PDB entry 1CF9 | X-ray diffraction, 1.80 A resolution | chains A and D of the 4 polymer chains in the assembly

[Chain A (and D)]
Name: Protein (CATALASE hpii)
Organism: Escherichia coli
Notes: EC 1.11.1.6; chain D of this document is another copy of the same molecule, construct and numbering; everything in this record applies to it too
UniProtKB: P21179 (CATE_ECOLI); residue numbers follow UniProt; this construct covers 27-753
Amino-acid sequence (753 residues; numbered 1 to 753; the number before each row is that of its first residue):
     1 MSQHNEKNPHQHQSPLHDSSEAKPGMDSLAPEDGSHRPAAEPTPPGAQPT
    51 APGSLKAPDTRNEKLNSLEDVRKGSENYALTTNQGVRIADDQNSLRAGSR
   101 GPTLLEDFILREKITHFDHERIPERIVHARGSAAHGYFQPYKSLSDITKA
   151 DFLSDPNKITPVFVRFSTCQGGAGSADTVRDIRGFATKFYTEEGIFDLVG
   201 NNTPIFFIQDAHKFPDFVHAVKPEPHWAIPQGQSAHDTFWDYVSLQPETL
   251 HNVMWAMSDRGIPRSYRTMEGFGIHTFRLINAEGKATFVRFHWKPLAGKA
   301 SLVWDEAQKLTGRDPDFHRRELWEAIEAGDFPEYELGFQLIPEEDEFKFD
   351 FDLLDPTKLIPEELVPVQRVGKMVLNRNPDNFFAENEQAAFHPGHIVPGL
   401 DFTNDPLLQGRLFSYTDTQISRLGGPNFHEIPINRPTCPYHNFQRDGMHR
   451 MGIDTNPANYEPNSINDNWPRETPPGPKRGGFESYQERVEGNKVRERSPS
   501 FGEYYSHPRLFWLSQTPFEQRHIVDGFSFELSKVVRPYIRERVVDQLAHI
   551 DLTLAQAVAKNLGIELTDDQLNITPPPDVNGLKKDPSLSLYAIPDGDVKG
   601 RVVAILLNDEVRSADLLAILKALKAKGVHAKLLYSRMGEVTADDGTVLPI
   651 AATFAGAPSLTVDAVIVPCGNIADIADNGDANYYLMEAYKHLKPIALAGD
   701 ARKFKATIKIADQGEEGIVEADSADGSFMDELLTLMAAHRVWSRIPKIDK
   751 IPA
Not modelled in the structure: 1-26
Differences from the reference sequence: engineered mutation Cys169 (Val in P21179)
Bound ions: heme Fe near Tyr415 (its only coordinating residue here)
Residues lining bound ligands: heme (HEM): Arg125, Ile126, Val127, His128, Arg165, Ser167, Gly184, Phe185, Ala186, Val199, Gly200, Asn201, Phe206, Ala211, Phe214, Ile274, His275, Ala389, Phe391, Leu407, Gly410, Arg411, Ser414, Tyr415, Thr418, Gln419, Arg422

[Chain A / chain D interface]
Residue-residue contacts (254; chain A residue first):
  Leu29(A) with Arg542(D), hydrogen bond (backbone-side chain)
  Pro31(A) with Tyr538(D)
  Ser35(A) with Tyr538(D)
  His36(A) with Arg536(D), hydrogen bond (backbone-side chain); Tyr538(D)
  Pro49(A) with Arg536(D)
  Thr50(A) with His226(D), hydrogen bond; Trp227(D)
  Ala51(A) with His226(D)
  Pro52(A) with His226(D)
  Asp90(A) with Arg495(D)
  Asp91(A) with His212(D), salt bridge; Lys213(D); Asp216(D)
  Gln92(A) with Asp210(D); Lys213(D), hydrogen bond; Arg497(D), hydrogen bond (backbone-side chain)
  Asn93(A) with Asp210(D); His212(D); Arg495(D); Glu496(D); Arg497(D), hydrogen bond
  Ser94(A) with Asp210(D), hydrogen bond; His212(D); Val494(D); Arg495(D)
  Leu95(A) with Lys493(D); Val494(D); Arg495(D)
  Arg96(A) with Asp210(D), salt bridge; Pro406(D); Asn492(D); Lys493(D); Val494(D), hydrogen bond (backbone-backbone); Glu496(D), hydrogen bond (side chain-backbone); Arg497(D)
  Ala97(A) with Val489(D), hydrophobic; Asn492(D)
  Gly98(A) with Gly491(D); Asn492(D), hydrogen bond (backbone-backbone); Val494(D)
  Ser99(A) with Val494(D); Glu496(D); Ser498(D)
  Arg100(A) with Glu346(D), salt bridge; Phe347(D); Asp352(D), salt bridge; Leu354(D); Asn404(D), hydrogen bond (backbone-side chain); Ser498(D)
  Gly101(A) with Asn404(D)
  Pro102(A) with Asn404(D); Gln409(D); Val489(D)
  Thr103(A) with Gln409(D), hydrogen bond (backbone-side chain)
  Leu104(A) with Lys493(D)
  Glu106(A) with Lys493(D), salt bridge
  Asp107(A) with Arg495(D), salt bridge
  Ile109(A) with His212(D)
  Leu110(A) with His212(D)
  Arg111(A) with Phe413(D)
  Lys113(A) with His212(D), hydrogen bond (side chain-backbone); Asp216(D), salt bridge
  Ile114(A) with Ala211(D); Pro215(D); Phe413(D), hydrophobic; Ser414(D)
  Thr115(A) with Phe413(D); Asp417(D)
  Phe117(A) with Ile126(D); Phe214(D), hydrophobic; Pro215(D), hydrophobic; Val218(D), hydrophobic
  Asp118(A) with Ile126(D); Ser414(D), hydrogen bond; Asp417(D); Thr418(D), hydrogen bond (backbone-side chain)
  His119(A) with Asp417(D), salt bridge; Ser421(D), hydrogen bond
  Glu120(A) with Ile126(D); His219(D), salt bridge
  Arg121(A) with Pro123(D); Glu124(D); Ile126(D), hydrogen bond (side chain-backbone); Lys222(D)
  Pro123(A) with Arg121(D)
  Glu124(A) with Arg121(D)
  Ile126(A) with Phe117(D), hydrophobic; Asp118(D); Glu120(D); Arg121(D), hydrogen bond (backbone-side chain)
  Gly174(A) with Gly174(D); Ser175(D), hydrogen bond (backbone-backbone); Gln231(D)
  Ser175(A) with Gly174(D), hydrogen bond (backbone-backbone)
  Asp210(A) with Asn93(D); Ser94(D), hydrogen bond; Arg96(D), salt bridge
  Ala211(A) with Ile114(D)
  His212(A) with Asp91(D), salt bridge; Asn93(D); Ser94(D); Leu110(D); Lys113(D), hydrogen bond (backbone-side chain)
  Lys213(A) with Asp91(D), hydrogen bond (side chain-backbone); Gln92(D), hydrogen bond
  Phe214(A) with Phe117(D), hydrophobic
  Pro215(A) with Ile114(D); Phe117(D), hydrophobic
  Asp216(A) with Asp91(D); Lys113(D), salt bridge
  Val218(A) with Phe117(D), hydrophobic
  His219(A) with Glu120(D), salt bridge
  Lys222(A) with Arg121(D)
  Pro225(A) with Asn381(D); Phe382(D), hydrogen bond (backbone-backbone)
  His226(A) with Thr50(D), hydrogen bond; Ala51(D); Pro52(D); Trp323(D); Asp380(D); Phe382(D), hydrogen bond (backbone-backbone)
  Trp227(A) with Thr50(D); Arg319(D); Arg320(D); Trp323(D), hydrophobic; Phe382(D)
  Ala228(A) with Arg319(D), hydrogen bond (backbone-side chain); Phe382(D), hydrophobic
  Ile229(A) with Asp316(D); Arg319(D); Arg320(D)
  Pro230(A) with Asp316(D)
  Gln231(A) with Gly174(D); Asp316(D), hydrogen bond (backbone-side chain)
  Gln233(A) with Pro315(D); Asp316(D)
  Leu245(A) with Leu29(D), hydrophobic
  Asp305(A) with Arg313(D), salt bridge
  Gln308(A) with Gly312(D); Arg313(D), hydrogen bond
  Lys309(A) with Arg313(D)
  Thr311(A) with Gly312(D), hydrogen bond (side chain-backbone)
  Gly312(A) with Gln308(D); Thr311(D), hydrogen bond (backbone-side chain); Gly312(D)
  Arg313(A) with Asp305(D), salt bridge; Gln308(D), hydrogen bond; Lys309(D)
  Pro315(A) with Gln233(D)
  Asp316(A) with Ile229(D); Pro230(D); Gln231(D), hydrogen bond (side chain-backbone)
  Arg319(A) with Trp227(D); Ala228(D), hydrogen bond (side chain-backbone); Ile229(D)
  Arg320(A) with Trp227(D); Ile229(D)
  Trp323(A) with His226(D); Trp227(D), hydrophobic
  Glu346(A) with Arg100(D), salt bridge
  Phe347(A) with Arg100(D)
  Asp352(A) with Arg100(D), salt bridge
  Leu354(A) with Arg100(D)
  Asp380(A) with His226(D)
  Asn381(A) with Pro225(D)
  Phe382(A) with Pro225(D), hydrogen bond (backbone-backbone); His226(D), hydrogen bond (backbone-backbone); Trp227(D); Ala228(D), hydrophobic
  Asn404(A) with Arg100(D), hydrogen bond (side chain-backbone); Gly101(D); Pro102(D)
  Pro406(A) with Arg96(D)
  Gln409(A) with Pro102(D); Thr103(D), hydrogen bond (side chain-backbone)
  Phe413(A) with Arg111(D); Ile114(D), hydrophobic; Thr115(D)
  Ser414(A) with Ile114(D); Asp118(D), hydrogen bond
  Asp417(A) with Thr115(D); Asp118(D); His119(D), salt bridge
  Thr418(A) with Asp118(D), hydrogen bond (side chain-backbone)
  Ser421(A) with His119(D), hydrogen bond
  Val489(A) with Ala97(D), hydrophobic; Pro102(D)
  Gly491(A) with Gly98(D)
  Asn492(A) with Arg96(D); Ala97(D); Gly98(D), hydrogen bond (backbone-backbone)
  Lys493(A) with Leu95(D); Arg96(D); Leu104(D); Glu106(D), salt bridge
  Val494(A) with Ser94(D); Leu95(D); Arg96(D), hydrogen bond (backbone-backbone); Gly98(D); Ser99(D)
  Arg495(A) with Asp90(D); Asn93(D); Ser94(D); Leu95(D); Asp107(D), salt bridge; Ile109(D)
  Glu496(A) with Asn93(D); Arg96(D), hydrogen bond (backbone-side chain); Ser99(D)
  Arg497(A) with Gln92(D), hydrogen bond (side chain-backbone); Asn93(D), hydrogen bond; Arg96(D)
  Ser498(A) with Ser99(D); Arg100(D)
  Ser532(A) with Met637(D)
  Lys533(A) with Gly656(D), hydrogen bond (side chain-backbone)
  Val535(A) with Pro49(D)
  Arg536(A) with His36(D), hydrogen bond (side chain-backbone); Pro49(D)
  Tyr538(A) with Pro31(D); Ser35(D); His36(D)
  Arg540(A) with Met637(D)
  Arg542(A) with Leu29(D), hydrogen bond (side chain-backbone); Pro31(D)
  Lys560(A) with Arg636(D)
  Asn561(A) with Arg636(D); Met637(D), hydrogen bond (backbone-backbone)
  Leu562(A) with Met637(D); Gly638(D)
  Gly563(A) with Met637(D)
  Arg636(A) with Asn561(D)
  Met637(A) with Ser532(D); Arg540(D); Asn561(D), hydrogen bond (backbone-backbone); Leu562(D); Gly563(D), hydrogen bond (backbone-backbone)
  Gly638(A) with Leu562(D), hydrogen bond (backbone-backbone)
  Gly656(A) with Lys533(D), hydrogen bond (backbone-side chain)
  Asp677(A) with Lys750(D), hydrogen bond (backbone-side chain)
  Gly679(A) with Asp749(D); Pro752(D)
  Asn682(A) with Pro752(D)
  Tyr683(A) with Tyr683(D); Pro752(D); Ala753(D)
  Met686(A) with Pro752(D)
  Asp749(A) with Gly679(D)
  Pro752(A) with Gly679(D); Asn682(D); Tyr683(D); Met686(D), hydrophobic
  Ala753(A) with Tyr683(D), hydrophobic
Other interface residues (no listed pair), chain A (132 interface residues in all): Ala30, Gln48, Ile122, Arg125, Val127, Arg130, Gln246, Glu324, Glu490, Pro499, Ser500, Phe529, Lys750, Ile751
Other interface residues (no listed pair), chain D (132 interface residues in all): Ala30, Gln48, Ile122, Arg125, Val127, Arg130, Gln246, Glu324, Pro379, Glu490, Pro499, Ser500, Phe529, Val535, Lys560, Asp677, Ile751

[In short]
The chain A/chain D interface involves 132 residues from each chain; the contacts include 56 hydrogen bonds
and 20 salt bridges. Among the polar pairs are Asp91(A)-His212(D), Arg96(A)-Asp210(D) and Arg100(A)-Glu346(D).
Ligands of chain A: heme.
Chain A and chain D are both Protein (CATALASE hpii) (Escherichia coli); the structure, Structure of the
mutant VAL169CYS of catalase HPII from Escherichia coli, was determined by X-ray diffraction together with
1QF7 from the same study.
